Entry 3M9S (X-ray diffraction, 4.50 A resolution (low resolution: residue-level contacts below are approximate; hydrogen-bond / salt-bridge calls are withheld)); this record covers chains 1 and 3 of the 13 polymer chains in the assembly.

[Chain 1]
Name: NADH-quinone oxidoreductase subunit 1
Source organism: Thermus thermophilus
Notes: EC 1.6.99.5
UniProtKB: Q56222 (NQO1_THET8); residue numbers follow UniProt; this construct covers 1-438
Chain sequence (438 residues; row label = number of the first residue in the row):
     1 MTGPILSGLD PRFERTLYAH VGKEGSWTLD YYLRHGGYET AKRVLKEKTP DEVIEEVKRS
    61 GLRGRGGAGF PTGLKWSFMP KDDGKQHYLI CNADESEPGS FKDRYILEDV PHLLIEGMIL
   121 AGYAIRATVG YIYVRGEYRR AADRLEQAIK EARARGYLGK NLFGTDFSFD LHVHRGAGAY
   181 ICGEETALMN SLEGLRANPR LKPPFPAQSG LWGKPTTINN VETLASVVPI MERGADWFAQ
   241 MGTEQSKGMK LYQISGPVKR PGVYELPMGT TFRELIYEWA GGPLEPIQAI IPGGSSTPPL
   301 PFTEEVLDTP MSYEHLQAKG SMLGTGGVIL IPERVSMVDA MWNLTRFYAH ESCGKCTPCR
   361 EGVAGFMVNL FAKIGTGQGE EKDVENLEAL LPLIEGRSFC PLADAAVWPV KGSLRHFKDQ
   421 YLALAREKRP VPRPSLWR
Disordered / not traced: 1
Bound ions: 4Fe-4S cluster Fe: Cys353, Cys356, Cys359, Cys400
Residues lining bound ligands:
  - FMN (flavin mononucleotide): Gly64, Arg65, Gly66, Ala68, Thr72, Lys75, Asn92, Asp94, Glu95, Ser96, Glu97, Asp103, Tyr180, Gly183, Glu184, Glu185, Ile218, Asn219, Asn220, Thr223, Pro401, Leu402
  - 4Fe-4S cluster (SF4): Ile181, Pro199, Ser352, Cys353, Gly354, Lys355, Cys356, Cys359, Arg360, Ser398, Phe399, Cys400, Leu402, Ala403

[Chain 3]
Name: NADH-quinone oxidoreductase subunit 3
Source organism: Thermus thermophilus
Notes: EC 1.6.99.5
UniProtKB: Q56223 (NQO3_THET8); residues 1-783 here = UniProt positions 1-783
Chain sequence (783 residues; each row starts with the number of its first residue):
     1 MVRVKVNDRI VEVPPGTSVM DAVFHAGYDV PLFCSEKHLS PIGACRMCLV RIGLPKKGPD
    61 GKPLLNEKGE PEIQWQPKLA ASCVTAVADG MVVDTLSDVV REAQAGMVEF TLLNHPLDCP
   121 TCDKGGACEL QDRTVEYGLY EKYYQKGPLE LPVYTRFEFT RRHVDKHHPL SPFVILDRER
   181 CIHCKRCVRY FEEVPGDEVL DFIERGVHTF IGTMDFGLPS GFSGNITDIC PVGALLDLTA
   241 RFRARNWEME ETPTTCALCP VGCGITADTR SGELLRIRAR EVPEVNEIWI CDAGRFGHEW
   301 ADQNRLKTPL VRKEGRLVEA TWEEAFLALK EGLKEARGEE VGLYLAHDAT LEEGLLASEL
   361 AKALKTPHLD FQGRTAAPAS LFPPASLEDL LQADFALVLG DPTEEAPILH LRLSEFVRDL
   421 KPPHRYNHGT PFADLQIKER MPRRTDKMAL FAPYRAPLMK WAAIHEVHRP GEEREILLAL
   481 LGDKEGSEMV AKAKEAWEKA KNPVLILGAG VLQDTVAAER ARLLAERKGA KVLAMTPAAN
   541 ARGLEAMGVL PGAKGASWDE PGALYAYYGF VPPEEALKGK RFVVMHLSHL HPLAERYAHV
   601 VLPAPTFYEK RGHLVNLEGR VLPLSPAPIE NGEAEGALQV LALLAEALGV RPPFRLHLEA
   661 QKALKARKVP EAMGRLSFRL KELRPKERKG AFYLRPTMWK AHQAVGKAQE AARAELWAHP
   721 ETARAEALPE GAQVAVETPF GRVEARVVHR EDVPKGHLYL SALGPAAGLR VEGRVLVPAG
   781 GEA
Disordered / not traced: 56-72, 144-149, 778-783
Bound ions: 2Fe-2S cluster Fe: Cys34, Cys45, Cys48, Cys83; 4Fe-4S cluster Fe site 1: His115, Cys119, Cys122, Cys128; 4Fe-4S cluster Fe site 2: Cys181, Cys184, Cys187, Cys230; 4Fe-4S cluster Fe site 3: Cys256, Cys259, Cys263, Cys291
Residues lining bound ligands:
  - 2Fe-2S cluster (FES): Leu32, Phe33, Cys34, Ser35, Ile42, Gly43, Ala44, Cys45, Arg46, Met47, Cys48, Cys83
  - 4Fe-4S cluster (SF4), molecule 1: His115, Asp118, Cys119, Cys122, Lys124, Gly125, Cys128, Leu130, Gln131, Arg180, Val232, Gly233
  - 4Fe-4S cluster (SF4), molecule 2: Cys181, Ile182, His183, Cys184, Lys185, Arg186, Cys187, Phe202, Ile211, Cys230, Pro231, Val232, Ala234, Leu235
  - 4Fe-4S cluster (SF4), molecule 3: Cys256, Leu258, Cys259, Val261, Gly262, Cys263, Ile290, Cys291, Gly294, Pro407, Ile408
Swiss-Prot annotation at these positions:
  - binding site ([2Fe-2S] cluster): Cys34, Cys45, Cys48, Cys83
  - binding site ([4Fe-4S] cluster): His115, Cys119, Cys122, Cys128, Cys181, Cys184, Cys187, Cys230, Cys256, Cys259, Cys263, Cys291
  - mutagenesis: Cys256 (C256A: Decreases amount and stability of iron-sulfur center 4), Cys259 (C259A: Decreases amount and stability of iron-sulfur center 4), Cys263 (C263A: Decreases amount and stability of iron-sulfur center 4), Cys291 (C291A: Decreases amount and stability of iron-sulfur center 4)

[Chain 1 / chain 3 interface]
Contacting residue pairs (56):
  Gly178(1) with Arg205(3)
  Leu195(1) with Arg440(3)
  Arg196(1) with Asp201(3); Phe202(3); Ile203(3); Glu204(3)
  Leu201(1) with Val84(3)
  Pro204(1) with Lys438(3)
  His350(1) with Arg205(3)
  Glu351(1) with Arg205(3)
  Ser352(1) with Arg205(3); Gly206(3)
  Cys353(1) with Arg205(3)
  Gly354(1) with Gly206(3)
  Lys355(1) with Ile42(3); Ala44(3)
  Cys356(1) with Ala44(3)
  Thr357(1) with Ala44(3); Cys45(3); Phe110(3); Thr111(3)
  Pro358(1) with Arg46(3); Met107(3); Phe110(3)
  Arg360(1) with Ile182(3); His183(3); Gly206(3); Val207(3)
  Glu361(1) with Phe110(3); Leu113(3); Asn114(3); Arg162(3)
  Gly362(1) with Phe110(3)
  Ala364(1) with Val207(3)
  Gly365(1) with Val207(3)
  Phe366(1) with Glu109(3); Leu113(3); Arg156(3); Phe157(3)
  Asn369(1) with Phe159(3)
  Lys373(1) with Glu158(3)
  Asn386(1) with Arg156(3)
  Leu390(1) with Arg156(3)
  Leu393(1) with Glu102(3); Ala103(3); Gly106(3); Phe110(3)
  Ile394(1) with Phe110(3)
  Gly396(1) with Lys78(3)
  Arg397(1) with Arg46(3); Leu49(3); Leu79(3); Ala103(3)
  Ser398(1) with Arg46(3)
  Phe399(1) with Gly43(3); Arg46(3)
Other interface residues (no listed pair), chain 1 (35 interface residues in all): Ala179, Asn198, Pro203, Ala349, Leu370
Other interface residues (no listed pair), chain 3 (37 interface residues in all): Pro41, Lys185, Thr209

[In short]
35 residues of chain 1 and 37 residues of chain 3 are in contact. Bound to chain 1: 4Fe-4S cluster and flavin
mononucleotide. Ligands of chain 3: 3 copies of 4Fe-4S cluster and 2Fe-2S cluster.
Here chain 1 is NADH-quinone oxidoreductase subunit 1 and chain 3 is NADH-quinone oxidoreductase subunit 3,
both from Thermus thermophilus. Entry 3M9S (Crystal structure of respiratory complex I from Thermus
thermophilus) was determined by X-ray diffraction together with 3M9C from the same study.
